5AVC - chains H and I of the 10 polymer chains in the assembly; structure by X-ray diffraction, 2.40 A resolution.

# Chain H
Protein: Histone H2B type 1-J
Source organism: Homo sapiens
UniProt: P06899 (H2B1J_HUMAN); residues 0-125 here correspond to UniProt positions 1-126 (UniProt number = residue number + 1)
Sequence (129 residues; each row starts with the number of its first residue; numbers below 1 keep their minus sign (Gly-3 is residue -3)):
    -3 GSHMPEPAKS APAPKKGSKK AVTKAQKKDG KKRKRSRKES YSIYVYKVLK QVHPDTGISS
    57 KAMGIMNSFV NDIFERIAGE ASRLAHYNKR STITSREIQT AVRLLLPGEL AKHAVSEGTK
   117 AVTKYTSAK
Unresolved in the structure: -3 to 30, 125
Differences from the reference sequence: expression tag (-3 to -1)
Swiss-Prot annotation at these positions:
  - modified residue: Pro1 (N-acetylproline), Glu2 (ADP-ribosyl glutamic acid), Lys5 (N6-(2-hydroxyisobutyryl)lysine), Ser6 (ADP-ribosylserine), Lys11 (N6-(beta-hydroxybutyryl)lysine), Lys12 (N6-(2-hydroxyisobutyryl)lysine), Ser14 (Phosphoserine), Lys15 (N6-acetyllysine), Lys16 (N6-(beta-hydroxybutyryl)lysine), Lys20 (N6-(2-hydroxyisobutyryl)lysine), Lys23 (N6-(2-hydroxyisobutyryl)lysine), Lys24 (N6-(2-hydroxyisobutyryl)lysine), Lys34 (N6-(2-hydroxyisobutyryl)lysine), Glu35 (PolyADP-ribosyl glutamic acid), Ser36 (Phosphoserine), Lys43 (N6-(2-hydroxyisobutyryl)lysine), Lys46 (N6-(2-hydroxyisobutyryl)lysine), Lys57 (N6,N6-dimethyllysine), Arg79 (Dimethylated arginine), Lys85 (N6,N6,N6-trimethyllysine) and 6 more in UniProt
  - glycosylation: Ser112 (O-linked (GlcNAc) serine)
  - cross-link (Glycyl lysine isopeptide (Lys-Gly)): Lys5 (interchain with G-Cter in SUMO2), Lys20 (interchain with G-Cter in SUMO2), Lys34 (interchain with G-Cter in ubiquitin), Lys120 (interchain with G-Cter in ubiquitin)

# Chain I
Molecule: 147-nt DNA strand
Sequence (147 nucleotides; each row starts with the number of its first residue; numbers below 1 keep their minus sign (DA-73 is residue -73)):
   -73 ATCAATATCC ACCTGCAGAT ACTACCAAAA GTGTATTTGG AAACTGCTCC ATCAAAAGGC
   -13 ATGTTCAGCT GGAATCCAGC TGAACATGCC TTTTGATGGA GCAGTTTCCA AATACACTTT
    47 TGGTAGTATC TGCAGGTGGA TATTGAT
Metal / ion sites: Mn2+ site 1: DG-35, DG-34; Mn2+ site 2 near DG-3 (its only coordinating residue here); Mn2+ site 3 near DG27 (its only coordinating residue here); Mn2+ site 4 near DG48 (its only coordinating residue here); Mn2+ site 5 near DG61 (its only coordinating residue here)

# Chain H / chain I interface
Residue-residue contacts (14; chain H residue first):
  Arg31(H) - DT-26(I)  salt bridge to the phosphate
  Arg31(H) - DT50(I)  phosphate contact
  Arg31(H) - DA51(I)  salt bridge to the phosphate
  Ser32(H) - DT50(I)  phosphate contact
  Arg33(H) - DG48(I)  base contact
  Arg33(H) - DG49(I)  base contact
  Arg33(H) - DT50(I)  phosphate contact
  Lys34(H) - DG49(I)  sugar contact
  Lys34(H) - DT50(I)  hydrogen bond to the phosphate
  Glu35(H) - DG49(I)  phosphate contact
  Ser36(H) - DG49(I)  hydrogen bond to the phosphate
  Ile39(H) - DG48(I)  phosphate contact
  Ile39(H) - DG49(I)  phosphate contact
  Tyr40(H) - DG48(I)  hydrogen bond to the phosphate
Also at the interface, not in a pair above, chain H (9 interface residues in all): Lys43

# Overview
The interface between chain H and chain I involves 9 residues on one side and 5 on the other; the contacts
include 3 hydrogen bonds and 2 salt bridges. Polar pairs include Lys34(H)-DT50(I), Ser36(H)-DG49(I) and
Tyr40(H)-DG48(I). DG-35(I) and DG-34(I) coordinate Mn2+ site 1.
Chain H is Histone H2B type 1-J (Homo sapiens) and chain I is a 147-nt DNA strand; the structure, human
nucleosome core particle, was determined by X-ray diffraction, deposited together with 5AV5, 5AV6, 5AV8, 5AV9
and 5AVB.
